Entry 8OLB (electron microscopy, 3.40 A resolution); this record covers chains A and B of the 28 polymer chains in the assembly.

Chain A (and B):
Protein: Inner capsid protein VP2
Notes: chain B of this document is another copy of the same molecule, construct and numbering; everything in this record applies to it too
Reference sequence: A2T3R1 (A2T3R1_9VIRU); residues 1-882 here = UniProt positions 1-882
Chain sequence (882 residues; each row starts with the number of its first residue):
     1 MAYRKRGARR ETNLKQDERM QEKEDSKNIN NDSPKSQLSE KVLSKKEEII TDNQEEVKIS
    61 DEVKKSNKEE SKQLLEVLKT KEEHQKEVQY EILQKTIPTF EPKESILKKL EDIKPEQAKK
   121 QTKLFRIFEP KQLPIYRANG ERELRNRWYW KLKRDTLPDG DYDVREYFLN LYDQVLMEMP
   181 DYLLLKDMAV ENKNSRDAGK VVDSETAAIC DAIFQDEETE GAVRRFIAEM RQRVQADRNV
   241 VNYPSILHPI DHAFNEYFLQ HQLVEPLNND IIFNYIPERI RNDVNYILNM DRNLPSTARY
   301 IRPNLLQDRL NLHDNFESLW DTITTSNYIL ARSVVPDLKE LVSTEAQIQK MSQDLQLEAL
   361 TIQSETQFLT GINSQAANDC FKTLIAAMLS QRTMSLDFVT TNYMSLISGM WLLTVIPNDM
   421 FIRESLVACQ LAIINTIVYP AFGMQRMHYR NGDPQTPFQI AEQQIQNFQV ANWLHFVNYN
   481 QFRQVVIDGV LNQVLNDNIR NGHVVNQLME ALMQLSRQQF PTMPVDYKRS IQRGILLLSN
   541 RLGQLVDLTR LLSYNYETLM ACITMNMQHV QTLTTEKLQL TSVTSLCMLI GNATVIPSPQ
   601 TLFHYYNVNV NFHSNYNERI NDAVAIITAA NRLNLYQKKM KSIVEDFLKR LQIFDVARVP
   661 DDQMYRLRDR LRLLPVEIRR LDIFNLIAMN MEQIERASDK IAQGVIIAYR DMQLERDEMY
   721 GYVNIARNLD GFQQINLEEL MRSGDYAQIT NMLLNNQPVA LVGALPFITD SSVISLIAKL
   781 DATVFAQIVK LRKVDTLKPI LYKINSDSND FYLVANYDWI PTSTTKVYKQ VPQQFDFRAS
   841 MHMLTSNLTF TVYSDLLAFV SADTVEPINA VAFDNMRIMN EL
Disordered / not traced: 1-101 (chain B: 1-82)

Chain A / chain B interface:
Pairs across the interface (49; chain A residue first):
  N315(A) with N540(B), hydrogen bond
  S318(A) with Q353(B)
  R423(A) with V525(B)
  E424(A) with V525(B); D526(B), hydrogen bond (side chain-backbone); R529(B), salt bridge
  N451(A) with T522(B); P524(B)
  G452(A) with P521(B); T522(B); M523(B)
  P454(A) with P521(B)
  L573(A) with Q353(B); D354(B); Q356(B)
  T574(A) with Q356(B)
  Y636(A) with N869(B); R877(B); L882(B)
  Q637(A) with I868(B); N869(B)
  K638(A) with L882(B)
  K639(A) with N592(B), hydrogen bond; L882(B)
  M640(A) with L882(B), hydrogen bond (backbone-backbone)
  A657(A) with E345(B); A346(B)
  R658(A) with E345(B), salt bridge; Q349(B), hydrogen bond
  P660(A) with V342(B), hydrophobic; K350(B)
  D661(A) with V342(B); G591(B)
  D662(A) with K350(B), salt bridge; R541(B), salt bridge; Q544(B)
  Q663(A) with K350(B)
  Y665(A) with Q544(B); N592(B), hydrogen bond; E881(B)
  R668(A) with E881(B), salt bridge
  R742(A) with V865(B); N869(B)
  S743(A) with I287(B)
  G744(A) with I287(B)
  R792(A) with N289(B), hydrogen bond; D291(B), salt bridge; S861(B); D863(B), salt bridge
Other interface residues (no listed pair), chain A (28 interface residues in all): R666, D745
Other interface residues (no listed pair), chain B (36 interface residues in all): V284, Q347, I590, A593, E866

Overview:
28 residues of chain A face 36 of chain B across their interface, with 7 hydrogen bonds and 7 salt bridges.
Polar pairs include E424(A)-R529(B), R658(A)-E345(B) and D662(A)-K350(B).
Both chains are Inner capsid protein VP2. Entry 8OLB (SA11 Rotavirus Non-tripsinized Triple Layered Particle)
was determined by electron microscopy, deposited together with 8OLC, 8OLE and 8QTZ.
